PDB entry 6W5S | electron microscopy, 3.00 A resolution | chain A

Chain A:
Protein: NPC intracellular cholesterol transporter 1
From: Homo sapiens
Reference sequence: O15118 (NPC1_HUMAN); residue numbers follow UniProt; this construct covers 1-1278
Amino-acid sequence (1311 residues; numbered 1 to 1311; the number before each row is that of its first residue):
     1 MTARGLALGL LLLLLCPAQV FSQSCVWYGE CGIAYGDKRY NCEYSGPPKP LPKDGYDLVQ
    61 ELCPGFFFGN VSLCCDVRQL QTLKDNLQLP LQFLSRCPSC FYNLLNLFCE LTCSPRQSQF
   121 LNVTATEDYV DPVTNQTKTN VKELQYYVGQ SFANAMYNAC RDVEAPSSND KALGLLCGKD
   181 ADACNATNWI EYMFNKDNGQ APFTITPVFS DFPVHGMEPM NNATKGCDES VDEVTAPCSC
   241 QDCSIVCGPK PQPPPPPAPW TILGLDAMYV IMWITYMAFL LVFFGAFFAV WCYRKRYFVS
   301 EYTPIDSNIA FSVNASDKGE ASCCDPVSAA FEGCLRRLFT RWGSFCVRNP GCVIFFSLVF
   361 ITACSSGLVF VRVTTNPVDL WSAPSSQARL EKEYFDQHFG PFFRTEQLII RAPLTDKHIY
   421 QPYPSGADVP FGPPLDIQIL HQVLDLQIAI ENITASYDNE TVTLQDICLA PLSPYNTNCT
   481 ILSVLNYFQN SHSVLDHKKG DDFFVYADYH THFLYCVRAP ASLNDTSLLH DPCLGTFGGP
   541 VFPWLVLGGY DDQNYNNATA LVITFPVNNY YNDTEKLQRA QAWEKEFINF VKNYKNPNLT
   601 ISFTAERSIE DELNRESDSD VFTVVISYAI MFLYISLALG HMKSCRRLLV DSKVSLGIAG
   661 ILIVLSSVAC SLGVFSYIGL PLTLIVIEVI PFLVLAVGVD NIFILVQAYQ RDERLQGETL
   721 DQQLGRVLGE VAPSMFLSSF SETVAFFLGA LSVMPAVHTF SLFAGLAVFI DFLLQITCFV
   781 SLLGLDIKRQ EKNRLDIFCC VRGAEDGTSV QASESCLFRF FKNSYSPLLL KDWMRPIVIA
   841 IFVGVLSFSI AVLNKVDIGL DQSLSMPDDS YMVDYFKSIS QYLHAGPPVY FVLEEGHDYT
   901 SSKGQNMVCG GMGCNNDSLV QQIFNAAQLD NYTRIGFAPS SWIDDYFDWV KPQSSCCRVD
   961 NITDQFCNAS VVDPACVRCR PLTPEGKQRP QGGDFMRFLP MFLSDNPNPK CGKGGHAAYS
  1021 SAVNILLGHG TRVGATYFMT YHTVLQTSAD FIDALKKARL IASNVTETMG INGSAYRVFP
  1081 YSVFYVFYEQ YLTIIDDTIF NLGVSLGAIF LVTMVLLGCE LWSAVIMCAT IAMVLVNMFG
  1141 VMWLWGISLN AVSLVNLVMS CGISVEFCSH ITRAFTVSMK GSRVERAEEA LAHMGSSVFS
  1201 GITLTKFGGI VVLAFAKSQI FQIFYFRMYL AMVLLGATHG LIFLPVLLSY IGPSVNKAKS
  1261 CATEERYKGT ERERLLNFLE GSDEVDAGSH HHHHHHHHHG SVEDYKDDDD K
Disordered / not traced: 1-22, 296-325, 803-811, 1256-1311
Sequence notes: expression tag (1279-1311)
Swiss-Prot annotation at these positions:
  - region: Leu175 to Ile205 (Important for cholesterol binding and cholesterol transfer from NPC1 to liposomes), Leu1275 to Phe1278 (Required for location in lysosomes)
  - motif: Leu1275 to Phe1278 (Di-leucine motif)
  - binding site (cholesterol): Asn41, Gln79
  - site: Phe108 (Important for cholesterol binding)
  - glycosylation (N-linked (GlcNAc...) asparagine): Asn70, Asn122, Asn135, Asn158, Asn185, Asn222, Asn452, Asn459, Asn478, Asn524, Asn557, Asn572, Asn598, Asn916, Asn931, Asn961, Asn968, Asn1064, Asn1072
  - natural variant: Cys63 (C63R: In NPC1), Cys74 (C74Y: In NPC1), Gln92 (Q92R: In NPC1), Cys113 (C113R: In NPC1), Thr137 (T137M: In NPC1), Pro166 (P166S: In NPC1), Cys177 (C177G: In NPC1; C177Y: In NPC1), Asn222 (N222S: In NPC1), Val231 (V231G: In NPC1), Pro237 (P237S: No effect on function), Asp242 (D242H: In NPC1; D242N: In NPC1), Cys247 (C247Y: In NPC1), 124 further natural variant entries in UniProt
  - mutagenesis: Cys25 to Pro257 (Decreases affinity for NPC2. Abolishes cholesterol transfer from NPC2 to NPC1), Val26 to Trp27 (Nearly abolishes 25-hydroxycholesterol binding. Reduces cholesterol binding), Arg39 to Asn41 (Strongly reduces cholesterol and 25-hydroxycholesterol binding), Asn41 (N41A: Nearly abolishes cholesterol and 25-hydroxycholesterol binding), Cys63 (C63S: Loss of function), Asn70 (N70Q: Reduces glycosylation; when associated with Q-122 and Q-185. No effect on cholesterol and 25-hydroxycholesterol binding), Cys74 to Cys75 (Loss of function), Thr82 to Leu83 (Strongly reduces cholesterol and 25-hydroxycholesterol binding), Gln88 (Q88A: Decreased affinity for NPC2 and decreased cholesterol transfer from NPC2 to NPC1; when associated with A-92 and A-96), Gln92 (Q92A: Decreased affinity for NPC2 and decreased cholesterol transfer from NPC2 to NPC1; when associated with A-88 and A-96), Arg96 (R96A: Decreased affinity for NPC2 and decreased cholesterol transfer from NPC2 to NPC1; when associated with A-88 and A-92), Cys97 (C97S: Loss of function), 26 further mutagenesis entries in UniProt
Disulfide bonds: Cys25-Cys74, Cys31-Cys42, Cys63-Cys109, Cys75-Cys113, Cys97-Cys238, Cys100-Cys160, Cys177-Cys184, Cys227-Cys243, Cys240-Cys247, Cys468-Cys479, Cys516-Cys533, Cys909-Cys914, Cys956-Cys1011, Cys957-Cys979, Cys967-Cys976
Glycans and other covalent adducts: N-acetylglucosamine (NAG) linked to Asn158, Asn452, Asn459, Asn478, Asn524, Asn598, Asn916, Asn931, Asn961, Asn968, Asn1064; glycan linked to Asn557

Summary:
UniProt lists cholesterol-binding residues Asn41 and Gln79 and 83 mutagenesis sites.
Chain A is NPC intracellular cholesterol transporter 1 (Homo sapiens); the structure, NPC1 structure in GDN
micelles at pH 8.0, was determined by electron microscopy, deposited together with 6W5R, 6W5T, 6W5U and 6W5V.
